1JIY - chain A; structure by X-ray diffraction, 1.90 A resolution.

Chain A:
Name: Lysozyme
From: Gallus gallus
Notes: EC 3.2.1.17
UniProt: P00698 (LYSC_CHICK); residues 1-129 here correspond to UniProt positions 19-147 (UniProt number = residue number + 18)
Sequence (129 residues; row label = number of the first residue in the row):
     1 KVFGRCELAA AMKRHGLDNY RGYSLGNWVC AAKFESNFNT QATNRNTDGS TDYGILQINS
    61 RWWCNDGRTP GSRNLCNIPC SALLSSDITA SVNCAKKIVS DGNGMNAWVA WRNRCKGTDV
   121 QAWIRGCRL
Disulfide bonds: C6-C127, C30-C115, C64-C80, C76-C94
Swiss-Prot annotation at these positions:
  - active site: E35, D52
  - binding site (substrate): D101

Overview:
From UniProt: active-site residues E35 and D52 and substrate-binding residue D101.
Chain A is Lysozyme (Gallus gallus); the structure, Crystal structure of tetragonal lysozyme grown in presence
20% sorbitol, was determined by X-ray diffraction, deposited together with 1JIS, 1JIT, 1JJ0, 1JJ1 and 1JJ3.
